PDB entry 2SNI | X-ray diffraction, 2.10 A resolution | chains E and I

Chain E:
Molecule: Subtilisin novo
From: Bacillus amyloliquefaciens
Notes: EC 3.4.21.14
UniProt: P00782 (SUBT_BACAM); residues 1-275 here correspond to UniProt positions 108-382 (UniProt number = residue number + 107)
Chain sequence (275 residues; each row starts with the number of its first residue):
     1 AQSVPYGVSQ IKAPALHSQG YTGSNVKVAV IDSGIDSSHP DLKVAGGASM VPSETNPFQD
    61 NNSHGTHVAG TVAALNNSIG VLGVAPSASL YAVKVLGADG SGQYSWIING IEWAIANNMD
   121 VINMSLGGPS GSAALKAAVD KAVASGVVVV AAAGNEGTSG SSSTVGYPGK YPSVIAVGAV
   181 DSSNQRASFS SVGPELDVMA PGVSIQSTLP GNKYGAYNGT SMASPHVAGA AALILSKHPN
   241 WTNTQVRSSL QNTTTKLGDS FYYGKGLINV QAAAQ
Sequence notes: conflict Q251 (Glu358 in P00782)
Ion coordination: Ca2+ site 1: Q2, D41, L75, N77, I79, V81; Ca2+ site 2: G169, Y171, V174, E195, D197

Chain I:
Molecule: Chymotrypsin inhibitor 2
From: Hordeum sp
UniProt: P01053 (ICI2_HORVU); residue numbers follow UniProt; this construct covers 1-83
Chain sequence (83 residues; each row starts with the number of its first residue):
     1 SSVEKKPEGV NTGAGDRHNL KTEWPELVGK SVEEAKKVIL QDKPEAQIIV LPVGTIVTME
    61 YRIDRVRLFV DKLDNIAEVP RVG
Not modelled in the structure: 1-19

Chain E / chain I interface:
Pairs across the interface (42):
  H64(E) - T58(I)
  H64(E) - M59(I)
  H64(E) - E60(I)
  L96(E) - I56(I)
  L96(E) - T58(I)
  D99(E) - I49(I)
  D99(E) - L51(I)
  G100(E) - I56(I)
  G100(E) - V57(I)
  G100(E) - T58(I)  hydrogen bond (backbone-backbone)
  S101(E) - L51(I)
  S101(E) - I56(I)
  G102(E) - T55(I)
  G102(E) - I56(I)  hydrogen bond (backbone-backbone)
  Q103(E) - T55(I)
  Y104(E) - G54(I)
  Y104(E) - T55(I)
  Y104(E) - I56(I)
  I107(E) - I56(I)  hydrophobic
  S125(E) - T58(I)
  S125(E) - M59(I)  hydrogen bond (backbone-backbone)
  L126(E) - I56(I)  hydrophobic
  L126(E) - V57(I)
  L126(E) - M59(I)
  G127(E) - I56(I)
  G127(E) - V57(I)  hydrogen bond (backbone-backbone)
  G127(E) - M59(I)
  G128(E) - I56(I)
  A152(E) - M59(I)  hydrophobic
  G154(E) - M59(I)
  N155(E) - M59(I)  hydrogen bond (side chain-backbone)
  N155(E) - E60(I)  hydrogen bond (side chain-backbone)
  N155(E) - Y61(I)
  F189(E) - Y61(I)  hydrophobic
  Y217(E) - R62(I)
  N218(E) - E60(I)
  N218(E) - Y61(I)  hydrogen bond (backbone-backbone)
  G219(E) - M59(I)
  G219(E) - Y61(I)
  T220(E) - M59(I)  hydrogen bond (backbone-backbone)
  S221(E) - M59(I)  hydrogen bond (side chain-backbone)
  S221(E) - E60(I)  hydrogen bond (side chain-backbone)
Other interface residues (no listed pair), chain E (28 interface residues in all): N62, P129, L135, E156, Y167, M222
Other interface residues (no listed pair), chain I (15 interface residues in all): P52, R67, E78, R81

Summary:
Chain E and chain I form an interface of 28 and 15 residues respectively; the contacts include 10 hydrogen
bonds. Polar contacts include N155(E)-M59(I), N155(E)-E60(I) and S221(E)-M59(I). Q2(E), D41(E), L75(E),
N77(E), I79(E) and V81(E) form the Ca2+ site 1.
Here chain E is Subtilisin novo (Bacillus amyloliquefaciens) and chain I is Chymotrypsin inhibitor 2 (Hordeum
sp). Entry 2SNI (Structural comparison of two serine proteinase-protein inhibitor complexes.
eglin-C-subtilisin carlsberg and ci-2-subtilisin novo) was determined by X-ray diffraction together with 2SEC
from the same study.
